PDB entry 7MHX | X-ray diffraction, 2.85 A resolution | chains A and C of the 3 polymer chains in the assembly

# Chain A
Protein: Fab heavy chain
From: Mus musculus
Notes: antibody fragment or engineered binder
Chain sequence (219 residues; numbered 1 to 219; the number before each row is that of its first residue):
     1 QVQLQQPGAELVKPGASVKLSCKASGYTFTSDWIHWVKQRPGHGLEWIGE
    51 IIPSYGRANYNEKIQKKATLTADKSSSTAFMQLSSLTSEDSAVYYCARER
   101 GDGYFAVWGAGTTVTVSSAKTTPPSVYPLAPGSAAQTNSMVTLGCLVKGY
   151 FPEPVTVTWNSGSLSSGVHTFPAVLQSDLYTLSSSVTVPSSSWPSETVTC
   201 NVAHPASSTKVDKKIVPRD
Disulfide bonds: C22-C96, C145-C200

# Chain C
Protein: pH-gated potassium channel KcsA
From: Streptomyces lividans
UniProt: P0A334 (KCSA_STRLI); residues 2-124 here = UniProt positions 2-124
Chain sequence (124 residues; each row starts with the number of its first residue):
     1 MAPMLSGLLARLVKLLLGRHGSALHWRAAGAATVLLVIVLLAGSYLAVLA
    51 ERGAPGAQLITYPRALWWSVVTATTVGYGDLYPVTLWGRCVAVVVMVAGI
   101 TSFGLVTAALATWFVGREQERRGH
Disordered / not traced: 1-21
Sequence notes: initiating methionine (1); engineered mutation A2 (Pro in P0A334), V71 (Glu in P0A334), C90 (Leu in P0A334)
Bound ions: barium ion: T75, V76
Small-molecule neighbours: diacyl glycerol (DGA): P63, R64, L66, W67, V70, V84, T85, L86, R89, C90, V93
From the paper describing this entry:
  - contacts within the chain: W67-D80

# How chain A and chain C interact
Contacting residue pairs (23; chain A residue first):
  T30(A) - Y45(C)  hydrogen bond
  S31(A) - Y62(C)  hydrogen bond (backbone-side chain)
  W33(A) - L49(C)  hydrophobic
  W33(A) - R52(C)
  W33(A) - Y62(C)  hydrogen bond
  E50(A) - R52(C)  salt bridge
  I52(A) - Y45(C)
  I52(A) - L49(C)  hydrophobic
  I52(A) - Y62(C)
  S54(A) - Y45(C)  hydrogen bond
  Y55(A) - Y45(C)
  Y55(A) - L49(C)  hydrophobic
  R57(A) - L49(C)  hydrogen bond (side chain-backbone)
  R57(A) - R52(C)
  N59(A) - R52(C)
  N59(A) - G53(C)
  E62(A) - P55(C)
  E99(A) - R52(C)  salt bridge
  R100(A) - Y62(C)
  G101(A) - R52(C)
  G101(A) - T61(C)
  G101(A) - Y62(C)  hydrogen bond (backbone-backbone)
  G101(A) - P63(C)
Interface residues without a listed pair, chain A (16 interface residues in all): H35, D102, G103
Interface residues without a listed pair, chain C (9 interface residues in all): A50

# Overview
16 residues of chain A face 9 of chain C across their interface, with 6 hydrogen bonds and 2 salt bridges.
Polar pairs include E50(A)-R52(C), E99(A)-R52(C) and T30(A)-Y45(C). Ligands of chain C: diacyl glycerol. The
barium ion site is built by T75(C) and V76(C). From the paper: contacts within the chain involving W67(C) and
D80(C).
Chain A is Fab heavy chain (Mus musculus) and chain C is pH-gated potassium channel KcsA (Streptomyces
lividans); the structure, KcsA E71V closed gate with Ba2+, was determined by X-ray diffraction, deposited
together with 7MHR, 7MJT, 7MK6 and 7MUB.
